Entry 8P6P (electron microscopy, 3.20 A resolution); this record covers chains 5 and H of the 26 polymer chains in the assembly.

Chain 5:
Molecule: 16S ribosomal RNA
Organism: Mycoplasmoides pneumoniae M129
Sequence (1520 nucleotides; numbered 1 to 1520; the number before each row is that of its first residue):
     1 UUUUUCUGAGAGUUUGAUCCUGGCUCAGGAUUAACGCUGGCGGCAUGCCU
    51 AAUACAUGCAAGUCGAUCGAAAGUAGUAAUACUUUAGAGGCGAACGGGUG
   101 AGUAACACGUAUCCAAUCUACCUUAUAAUGGGGGAUAACUAGUUGAAAGA
   151 CUAGCUAAUACCGCAUAAGAACUUUGGUUCGCAUGAAUCAAAGUUGAAAG
   201 GACCUGCAAGGGUUCGUUAUUUGAUGAGGGUGCGCCAUAUCAGCUAGUUG
   251 GUGGGGUAACGGCCUACCAAGGCAAUGACGUGUAGCUAUGCUGAGAAGUA
   301 GAAUAGCCACAAUGGGACUGAGACACGGCCCAUACUCCUACGGGAGGCAG
   351 CAGUAGGGAAUUUUUCACAAUGAGCGAAAGCUUGAUGGAGCAAUGCCGCG
   401 UGAACGAUGAAGGUCUUUAAGAUUGUAAAGUUCUUUUAUUUGGGAAGAAU
   451 GACUUUAGCAGGUAAUGGCUAGAGUUUGACUGUACCAUUUUGAAUAAGUG
   501 ACGACUAACUAUGUGCCAGCAGUCXCGGUAAUACAUAGGUCGCAAGCGUU
   551 AUCCGGAUUUAUUGGGCGUAAAGCAAGCGCAGGCGGAUUGAAAAGUCUGG
   601 UGUUAAAGGCAGCUGCUUAACAGUUGUAUGCAUUGGAAACUAUUAAUCUA
   651 GAGUGUGGUAGGGAGUUUUGGAAUUUCAUGUGGAGCGGUGAAAUGCGUAG
   701 AUAUAUGAAGGAACACCAGUGGCGAAGGCGAAAACUUAGGCCAUUACUGA
   751 CGCUUAGGCUUGAAAGUGUGGGGAGCAAAUAGGAUUAGAUACCCUAGUAG
   801 UCCACACCGUAAACGAUAGAUACUAGCUGUCGGGGCGAUCCCCUCGGUAG
   851 UGAAGUUAACACAUUAAGUAUCUCGCCUGGGUAGUACAUUCGCAAGAAUG
   901 AAACUCAAACGGAAUUGACGGGGACCCGCACAAGUGGUGGAGCAUGUUGC
   951 UUAAUUCGACGGUACACGAAAAACCUUACCUAGACUUGACAUCCUUGGCA
  1001 AAAUUAUGGAAACAUAAUGGAGGUUAACCGAGUGACAGGUGGUGCAUGGU
  1051 UGUCGUCAGCUCGUGUCGUGAGAUGUUGGGUUAAGUCCCGCAACGAGCGC
  1101 AACCCUUAUCGUUAGUUACAUUGUCUAGCGAGACUGCUAAUGCAAAUUGG
  1151 AGGAAGGAAGGGAUGACGUCAAAUCAUCAUGCCCCUUAUGUCUAGGGCUG
  1201 CAAACGUGCUACAAUGGCCAAUACAAACAGUCGCCAGCUUGUAAAAGUGA
  1251 GCAAAUCUGUAAAGUUGGUCUCAGUUCGGAUUGAGGGCUGCAAUUCGUCC
  1301 UCAUGAAGUCGGAAUCACUAGUAAUCGCGAAUCAGCUAUGUCGCGGUGAA
  1351 UACGUUCUCGGGUCUUGUACACACXGXCCGUCAAACUAUGAAAGCUGGUA
  1401 AUAUUUAAAAACGUGUUGCUAACCAUUAGGAAGCGCAUGUCAAGGAUAGC
  1451 ACCGGUGAUUGGAGUUAAGUCGUAACAAGGUACCCCUACGAGAACGUGGG
  1501 GGUGGAUCACCUCCUUUCUA
Disordered / not traced: 1-4, 1512-1520
Sequence notes: conflict A1003 (G119315 in 26117688)
Modified positions: G7M (N7-methyl-guanosine-5'-monophosphate) at position 525, 5MC (5-methylcytidine-5'-monophosphate) at position 1375, B8T (4-methyl, cytidine-5'-monophosphate) at position 1377, MA6 (6N-dimethyladenosine-5'-monophoshate) at position 1493, MA6 (6N-dimethyladenosine-5'-monophoshate) at position 1494
Bound ions: Mg2+ site 1 near G22 (its only coordinating residue here); Mg2+ site 2: C49, G100; Mg2+ site 3 near A54 (its only coordinating residue here); Mg2+ site 4 near U85 (its only coordinating residue here); Mg2+ site 5 near G92 (its only coordinating residue here); Mg2+ site 6 near A94 (its only coordinating residue here); Mg2+ site 7 near C95 (its only coordinating residue here); Mg2+ site 8 near G98 (its only coordinating residue here); Mg2+ site 9: A101, G102, G285; Mg2+ site 10: A160, C161; Mg2+ site 11 near G251 (its only coordinating residue here); Mg2+ site 12 near U252 (its only coordinating residue here); 41 more Mg2+ sites not listed
Ligand contacts:
  - pentane-1,5-diamine (N2P): C574, A576, G577, A756, G757, G758, C759
  - 1,4-diaminobutane (PUT), molecule 1: G768, U769, G770, G771, G772, G800
  - 1,4-diaminobutane (PUT), molecule 2: G936, G937, U938, G939, G1311
  - spermidine (SPD), molecule 1: G962, C965, A966, C967, G1206, U1207, G1340, U1341
  - spermidine (SPD), molecule 2: A1323, A1324, U1325, C1326, C1344, G1345

Chain H:
Protein: 30S ribosomal protein S9
Organism: Mycoplasmoides pneumoniae M129
Reference sequence: P75179 (RS9_MYCPN); numbering as in UniProt (aligned over 1-132)
Amino-acid sequence (132 residues; numbered 1 to 132; the number before each row is that of its first residue):
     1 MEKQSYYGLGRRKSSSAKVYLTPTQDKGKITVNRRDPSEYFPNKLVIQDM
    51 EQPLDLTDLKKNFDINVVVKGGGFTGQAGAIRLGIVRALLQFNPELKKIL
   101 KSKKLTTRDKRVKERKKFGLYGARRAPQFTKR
Disordered / not traced: 1-3
Ligand contacts:
  - spermidine (SPD), molecule 1: Lys113, Glu114, Arg115, Lys116, Tyr121, Gly122
  - spermidine (SPD), molecule 2: Tyr121, Pro127, Thr130

Interface between chain 5 and chain H:
Pairs across the interface - 100 pairs, chain 5 then chain H:
  U938(5) with Gln128(H), sugar contact
  G961(5) with Lys131(H), hydrogen bond to the sugar
  G962(5) with Phe129(H), phosphate contact
  C965(5) with Thr130(H), base contact; Arg132(H), base contact
  U1107(5) with Val112(H), sugar contact
  A1108(5) with Arg108(H), hydrogen bond to the phosphate; Lys110(H), sugar contact
  U1109(5) with Arg11(H), salt bridge to the phosphate; Arg108(H), salt bridge to the phosphate
  C1110(5) with Arg11(H), salt bridge to the phosphate
  U1121(5) with Tyr20(H), sugar contact; Asn33(H), base contact; Arg34(H), hydrogen bond to the sugar; Asn66(H), base contact; Val68(H), base contact
  U1122(5) with Tyr20(H), phosphate contact
  G1123(5) with Tyr7(H), hydrogen bond to the phosphate; Tyr20(H), hydrogen bond to the phosphate
  U1124(5) with Tyr7(H), hydrogen bond to the phosphate; Leu9(H), phosphate contact; Arg11(H), phosphate contact; Ser16(H), hydrogen bond to the sugar; Lys70(H), sugar contact
  C1125(5) with Arg11(H), salt bridge to the phosphate
  G1152(5) with Lys101(H), phosphate contact
  G1153(5) with Lys97(H), salt bridge to the phosphate; Lys101(H), salt bridge to the phosphate
  A1154(5) with Lys97(H), salt bridge to the phosphate; Thr106(H), sugar contact; Thr107(H), phosphate contact; Arg108(H), sugar contact
  A1155(5) with Thr107(H), phosphate contact
  A1159(5) with Lys110(H), sugar contact
  G1160(5) with Lys110(H), sugar contact
  G1161(5) with Lys117(H), hydrogen bond to the phosphate
  G1162(5) with Arg115(H), sugar contact; Lys117(H), salt bridge to the phosphate
  A1163(5) with Phe118(H), phosphate contact
  G1206(5) with Thr130(H), phosphate contact
  U1207(5) with Tyr121(H), sugar contact; Gln128(H), phosphate contact
  G1208(5) with Tyr121(H), hydrogen bond to the phosphate; Gln128(H), hydrogen bond to the phosphate
  A1223(5) with Arg35(H), hydrogen bond to the sugar
  C1224(5) with Gly72(H), hydrogen bond to the sugar; Gly73(H), hydrogen bond to the sugar; Gln77(H), phosphate contact
  A1225(5) with Lys70(H), phosphate contact; Gly71(H), hydrogen bond to the phosphate; Gly72(H), phosphate contact
  A1263(5) with Phe74(H), base contact
  U1265(5) with Pro42(H), sugar contact; Lys44(H), phosphate contact
  U1266(5) with Lys44(H), salt bridge to the phosphate
  C1316(5) with Gln128(H), sugar contact; Phe129(H), sugar contact
  A1317(5) with Arg125(H), sugar contact; Ala126(H), phosphate contact; Pro127(H), sugar contact; Phe129(H), phosphate contact
  C1318(5) with Arg124(H), sugar contact
  U1319(5) with Arg124(H), salt bridge to the phosphate
  A1320(5) with Arg111(H), sugar contact; Arg124(H), salt bridge to the phosphate
  G1321(5) with Arg12(H), hydrogen bond to the base; Lys13(H), base contact; Arg111(H), phosphate contact; Val112(H), sugar contact; Lys113(H), sugar contact
  U1322(5) with Lys113(H), salt bridge to the phosphate; Glu114(H), hydrogen bond to the phosphate; Ala123(H), sugar contact; Arg124(H), phosphate contact
  A1323(5) with Ala123(H), phosphate contact; Arg124(H), hydrogen bond to the phosphate; Arg125(H), hydrogen bond to the phosphate
  A1324(5) with Arg125(H), salt bridge to the phosphate
  C1342(5) with Lys116(H), salt bridge to the phosphate; Phe118(H), phosphate contact; Gly119(H), hydrogen bond to the phosphate
  G1343(5) with Arg115(H), salt bridge to the phosphate; Lys116(H), phosphate contact; Lys117(H), phosphate contact; Phe118(H), hydrogen bond to the phosphate
  C1344(5) with Arg115(H), phosphate contact; Lys116(H), hydrogen bond to the phosphate
  G1345(5) with Lys113(H), base contact
  G1346(5) with Lys13(H), phosphate contact; Gly72(H), phosphate contact; Gly73(H), phosphate contact; Lys113(H), base contact
  U1347(5) with Lys13(H), salt bridge to the phosphate; Gly73(H), phosphate contact; Phe74(H), phosphate contact; Thr75(H), hydrogen bond to the phosphate; Gly76(H), hydrogen bond to the phosphate; Lys113(H), base contact
  G1348(5) with Lys13(H), hydrogen bond to the base; Thr75(H), hydrogen bond to the phosphate
Interface residues without a listed pair, chain 5 (53 interface residues in all): G937, U963, A1120, A1226, G1264, U1341
Interface residues without a listed pair, chain H (56 interface residues in all): Ser14, Lys18, Tyr40, Val67, Arg87, Lys104, Leu120, Gly122

Overview:
Chain 5 and chain H form an interface of 53 and 56 residues respectively; the contacts include 25 hydrogen
bonds and 16 salt bridges. Polar contacts include G1321(5)-Arg12(H), G1348(5)-Lys13(H) and G961(5)-Lys131(H).
Spermidine is bound between chain 5 and chain H.
Chain 5 is 16S ribosomal RNA and chain H is 30S ribosomal protein S9, both from Mycoplasmoides pneumoniae
M129; the structure, Mycoplasma pneumoniae small ribosomal subunit in chloramphenicol-treated cells, was
determined by electron microscopy together with 8P7X, 8P7Y, 8P8B, 8P8V and 8P8W from the same study.
